PDB entry 1QJY | X-ray diffraction, 2.80 A resolution | chains 2 and 3 of the 4 polymer chains in the assembly

[Chain 2]
Molecule: Protein VP2
Source organism: Human rhinovirus 16
UniProtKB: Q82122 (POLG_HRV16); residues 1-261 here correspond to UniProt positions 70-330 (UniProt number = residue number + 69)
Amino-acid sequence (261 residues; each row starts with the number of its first residue):
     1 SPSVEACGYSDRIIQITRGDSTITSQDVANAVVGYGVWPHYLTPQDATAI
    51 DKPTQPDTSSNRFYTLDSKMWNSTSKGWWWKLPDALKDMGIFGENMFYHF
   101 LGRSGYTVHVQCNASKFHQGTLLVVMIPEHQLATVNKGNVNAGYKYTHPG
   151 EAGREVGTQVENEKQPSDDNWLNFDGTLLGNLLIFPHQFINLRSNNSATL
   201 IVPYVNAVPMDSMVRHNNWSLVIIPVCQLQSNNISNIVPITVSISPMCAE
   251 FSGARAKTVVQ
Unresolved in the structure: 1-9
UniProt features mapped onto this chain:
  - site: Gln261 (Cleavage)

[Chain 3]
Molecule: Protein VP3
Source organism: Human rhinovirus 16
UniProtKB: Q82122 (POLG_HRV16); residues 1-238 here correspond to UniProt positions 331-568 (UniProt number = residue number + 330)
Amino-acid sequence (238 residues; each row starts with the number of its first residue):
     1 GLPVYVTPGSGQFMTTDDMQSPCALPWYHPTKEIFIPGEVKNLIEMCQVD
    51 TLIPINSTQSNIGNVSMYTVTLSPQTKLAEEIFAIKVDIASHPLATTLIG
   101 EIASYFTHWTGSLRFSFMFCGTANTTLKVLLAYTPPGIGKPRSRKEAMLG
   151 THVVWDVGLQSTVSLVVPWISASQYRFTTPDTYSSAGYITCWYQTNFVVP
   201 PNTPNTAEMLCFVSGCKDFCLRMARDTDLHKQTGPITQ
UniProt features mapped onto this chain:
  - region: Pro235 to Gln238 (Amphipathic alpha-helix)

[Interface between chain 2 and chain 3]
Pairs across the interface - 68 pairs, chain 2 then chain 3:
  Tyr35(2) - Gly38(3)
  Val37(2) - Phe35(3)  hydrophobic
  Val37(2) - Pro37(3)  hydrophobic
  Gln45(2) - Lys32(3)  hydrogen bond (backbone-side chain)
  Asp46(2) - Ile34(3)
  Asp46(2) - Phe35(3)  hydrogen bond (side chain-backbone)
  Ala47(2) - Lys32(3)  hydrogen bond (backbone-side chain)
  Lys116(2) - Thr122(3)
  Lys116(2) - Ala123(3)
  Lys116(2) - Asn124(3)
  Phe117(2) - Thr122(3)
  Phe117(2) - Asn124(3)
  Phe117(2) - Thr203(3)
  Phe117(2) - Pro204(3)
  His118(2) - Thr122(3)
  Gln119(2) - Cys120(3)
  Gln119(2) - Gly121(3)
  Gln119(2) - Thr122(3)  hydrogen bond (side chain-backbone)
  Gln119(2) - Pro204(3)
  Gln119(2) - Thr206(3)  hydrogen bond (side chain-backbone)
  Gln119(2) - Ala207(3)
  Gly120(2) - Cys120(3)
  Thr121(2) - Met118(3)
  Thr121(2) - Cys120(3)  hydrogen bond
  Asn139(2) - Gln238(3)  hydrogen bond (side chain-backbone)
  Asn170(2) - Val65(3)
  Trp171(2) - Gly63(3)
  Trp171(2) - Met67(3)  hydrophobic
  Leu178(2) - Tyr68(3)
  Leu178(2) - Thr96(3)
  Leu179(2) - Val65(3)  hydrophobic
  Gly180(2) - Thr51(3)
  Gly180(2) - Leu52(3)  hydrogen bond (backbone-backbone)
  Gly180(2) - Tyr68(3)  hydrogen bond (backbone-side chain)
  Asn181(2) - Thr51(3)
  Asn181(2) - Thr96(3)  hydrogen bond (side chain-backbone)
  Asn181(2) - Thr97(3)
  Asn181(2) - Leu98(3)  hydrogen bond (side chain-backbone)
  Leu183(2) - Val49(3)
  Leu183(2) - Asp50(3)
  Leu183(2) - Phe212(3)  hydrophobic
  Ile184(2) - Leu98(3)  hydrophobic
  Phe189(2) - Phe212(3)  hydrophobic
  Asn191(2) - Met118(3)
  Asn191(2) - Phe119(3)  hydrogen bond (side chain-backbone)
  Asn191(2) - Cys120(3)
  Arg193(2) - Phe119(3)
  Arg193(2) - Gly121(3)  hydrogen bond (side chain-backbone)
  Arg193(2) - Thr122(3)  hydrogen bond (side chain-backbone)
  Arg193(2) - Ala123(3)
  Arg193(2) - Thr125(3)  hydrogen bond (side chain-backbone)
  Arg193(2) - Val157(3)
  Arg193(2) - Gly158(3)  hydrogen bond (side chain-backbone)
  Ser194(2) - Ser161(3)
  Pro203(2) - Pro37(3)  hydrophobic
  Tyr204(2) - Pro37(3)
  Asn206(2) - Ile36(3)
  Ala207(2) - Ile34(3)
  Val208(2) - Ile34(3)
  Pro209(2) - Ile34(3)
  Val226(2) - Thr69(3)
  Val226(2) - Leu210(3)  hydrophobic
  Cys227(2) - Cys120(3)  hydrogen bond
  Cys227(2) - Glu208(3)
  Gln230(2) - Thr206(3)
  Asn232(2) - Asn202(3)
  Asn232(2) - Thr203(3)
  Asn232(2) - Pro204(3)
Other interface residues (no listed pair), chain 2 (39 interface residues in all): His40, Val205, Ile224, Pro225, Ser231
Other interface residues (no listed pair), chain 3 (42 interface residues in all): Glu33, Met46, Asn64, Pro201

[Overview]
39 residues of chain 2 face 42 of chain 3 across their interface, with 17 hydrogen bonds. Polar contacts
include Gln45(2)-Lys32(3), Asp46(2)-Phe35(3) and Ala47(2)-Lys32(3).
Chain 2 is Protein VP2 and chain 3 is Protein VP3, both from Human rhinovirus 16; the structure, Human
rhinovirus 16 coat protein in complex with antiviral compound VP65099, was determined by X-ray diffraction,
deposited together with 1QJU and 1QJX.
